PDB entry 6PWX | electron microscopy, 4.20 A resolution (low resolution: residue-level contacts below are approximate; hydrogen-bond / salt-bridge calls are withheld) | chains I and O of the 11 polymer chains in the assembly

[Chain I]
Molecule: Histone H2A type 1
From: Xenopus laevis
UniProt: P06897 (H2A1_XENLA); residues 1-129 here correspond to UniProt positions 2-130 (UniProt number = residue number + 1)
Chain sequence (129 residues; numbered 1 to 129; the number before each row is that of its first residue):
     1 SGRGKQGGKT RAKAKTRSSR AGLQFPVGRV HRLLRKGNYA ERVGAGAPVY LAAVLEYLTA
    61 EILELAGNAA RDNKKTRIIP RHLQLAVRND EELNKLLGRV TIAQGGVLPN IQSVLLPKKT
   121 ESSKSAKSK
Not modelled in the structure: 1-11, 119-129
Construct notes: conflict Arg99 (Gly100 in P06897), Ser123 (Ala124 in P06897)
Curated features (UniProtKB/Swiss-Prot):
  - modified residue: Ser1 (N-acetylserine), Lys5 (N6-(2-hydroxyisobutyryl)lysine), Lys9 (N6-(2-hydroxyisobutyryl)lysine), Lys36 (N6-(2-hydroxyisobutyryl)lysine), Lys74 (N6-(2-hydroxyisobutyryl)lysine), Lys75 (N6-(2-hydroxyisobutyryl)lysine), Lys95 (N6-(2-hydroxyisobutyryl)lysine), Gln104 (N5-methylglutamine), Lys118 (N6-(2-hydroxyisobutyryl)lysine)
  - cross-link (Glycyl lysine isopeptide (Lys-Gly)): Lys13 (interchain with G-Cter in ubiquitin), Lys15 (interchain with G-Cter in ubiquitin), Lys119 (interchain with G-Cter in ubiquitin)

[Chain O]
Molecule: 147-nt DNA strand
Sequence (147 nucleotides; row label = number of the first residue in the row):
     1 ATCGAGAATC CCGGTGCCGA GGCCGCTCAA TTGGTCGTAG ACAGCTCTAG CACCGCTTAA
    61 ACGCACGTAC GCGCTGTCCC CCGCGTTTTA ACCGCCAAGG GGATTACTCC CTAGTCTCCA
   121 GGCACGTGTC AGATATATAC ATCCGAT
Not modelled in the structure: 1

[Chain I / chain O interface]
Contacting residue pairs (15; chain I residue first):
  Arg29(I) with DG122(O); DC123(O)
  Arg42(I) with DT112(O); DA113(O)
  Val43(I) with DT112(O); DA113(O)
  Gly44(I) with DT112(O)
  Ala45(I) with DT112(O)
  Lys74(I) with DG132(O)
  Lys75(I) with DG132(O); DA133(O)
  Thr76(I) with DA131(O); DG132(O)
  Arg77(I) with DA131(O); DG132(O)
Interface residues without a listed pair, chain I (12 interface residues in all): Ala14, His31, Glu41
Interface residues without a listed pair, chain O (8 interface residues in all): DA120

[In short]
12 residues of chain I and 8 residues of chain O are in contact.
Chain I is Histone H2A type 1 (Xenopus laevis) and chain O is a 147-nt DNA strand; the structure, Cryo-EM
structure of RbBP5 bound to the nucleosome, was determined by electron microscopy.
